7NAR - chains A and N of the 22 polymer chains in the assembly; structure by electron microscopy, 3.00 A resolution.

[Chain A]
Molecule: 16S rRNA
Source organism: Escherichia coli (strain K12)
Sequence (1542 nucleotides; each row starts with the number of its first residue):
     1 AAAUUGAAGAGUUUGAUCAUGGCUCAGAUUGAACGCUGGCGGCAGGCCUA
    51 ACACAUGCAAGUCGAACGGUAACAGGAAGAAGCUUGCUUCUUUGCUGACG
   101 AGUGGCGGACGGGUGAGUAAUGUCUGGGAAACUGCCUGAUGGAGGGGGAU
   151 AACUACUGGAAACGGUAGCUAAUACCGCAUAACGUCGCAAGACCAAAGAG
   201 GGGGACCUUCGGGCCUCUUGCCAUCGGAUGUGCCCAGAUGGGAUUAGCUA
   251 GUAGGUGGGGUAACGGCUCACCUAGGCGACGAUCCCUAGCUGGUCUGAGA
   301 GGAUGACCAGCCACACUGGAACUGAGACACGGUCCAGACUCCUACGGGAG
   351 GCAGCAGUGGGGAAUAUUGCACAAUGGGCGCAAGCCUGAUGCAGCCAUGC
   401 CGCGUGUAUGAAGAAGGCCUUCGGGUUGUAAAGUACUUUCAGCGGGGAGG
   451 AAGGGAGUAAAGUUAAUACCUUUGCUCAUUGACGUUACCCGCAGAAGAAG
   501 CACCGGCUAACUCCGUGCCAGCAGCCXCGGUAAUACGGAGGGUGCAAGCG
   551 UUAAUCGGAAUUACUGGGCGUAAAGCGCACGCAGGCGGUUUGUUAAGUCA
   601 GAUGUGAAAUCCCCGGGCUCAACCUGGGAACUGCAUCUGAUACUGGCAAG
   651 CUUGAGUCUCGUAGAGGGGGGUAGAAUUCCAGGUGUAGCGGUGAAAUGCG
   701 UAGAGAUCUGGAGGAAUACCGGUGGCGAAGGCGGCCCCCUGGACGAAGAC
   751 UGACGCUCAGGUGCGAAAGCGUGGGGAGCAAACAGGAUUAGAUACCCUGG
   801 UAGUCCACGCCGUAAACGAUGUCGACUUGGAGGUUGUGCCCUUGAGGCGU
   851 GGCUUCCGGAGCUAACGCGUUAAGUCGACCGCCUGGGGAGUACGGCCGCA
   901 AGGUUAAAACUCAAAUGAAUUGACGGGGGCCCGCACAAGCGGUGGAGCAU
   951 GUGGUUUAAUUCGAUGXAACGCGAAGAACCUUACCUGGUCUUGACAUCCA
  1001 CGGAAGUUUUCAGAGAUGAGAAUGUGCCUUCGGGAACCGUGAGACAGGUG
  1051 CUGCAUGGCUGUCGUCAGCUCGUGUUGUGAAAUGUUGGGUUAAGUCCCGC
  1101 AACGAGCGCAACCCUUAUCCUUUGUUGCCAGCGGUCCGGCCGGGAACUCA
  1151 AAGGAGACUGCCAGUGAUAAACUGGAGGAAGGUGGGGAUGACGUCAAGUC
  1201 AUCAUGGCCCUUACGACCAGGGCUACACACGUGCUACAAUGGCGCAUACA
  1251 AAGAGAAGCGACCUCGCGAGAGCAAGCGGACCUCAUAAAGUGCGUCGUAG
  1301 UCCGGAUUGGAGUCUGCAACUCGACUCCAUGAAGUCGGAAUCGCUAGUAA
  1351 UCGUGGAUCAGAAUGCCACGGUGAAUACGUUCCCGGGCCUUGUACACACC
  1401 GCCCGUXACACCAUGGGAGUGGGUUGCAAAAGAAGUAGGUAGCUUAACCU
  1451 UCGGGAGGGCGCUUACCACUUUGUGAUUCAUGACUGGGGUGAAGUCGUAA
  1501 CAAGGUAACCGUAGGGGAACCUGCGGUUGGAUCACCUCCUUA
Disordered / not traced: 1535-1542
Modified residues: PSU (pseudouridine-5'-monophosphate) at position 516, G7M (N7-methyl-guanosine-5'-monophosphate) at position 527, 2MG (2N-methylguanosine-5'-monophosphate) at position 966, 5MC (5-methylcytidine-5'-monophosphate) at position 967, 2MG (2N-methylguanosine-5'-monophosphate) at position 1207, 4OC (4n,o2'-methylcytidine-5'-monophosphate) at position 1402, 5MC (5-methylcytidine-5'-monophosphate) at position 1407, UR3 (3-methyluridine-5'-monophoshate) at position 1498, 2MG (2N-methylguanosine-5'-monophosphate) at position 1516, MA6 (6N-dimethyladenosine-5'-monophoshate) at position 1518, MA6 (6N-dimethyladenosine-5'-monophoshate) at position 1519
Bound ions: Mg2+ site 1 near G21 (its only coordinating residue here); Mg2+ site 2: C48, U49, G115; Mg2+ site 3 near A53 (its only coordinating residue here); Mg2+ site 4: A59, C386, U387; Mg2+ site 5 near G100 (its only coordinating residue here); Mg2+ site 6: A109, G331; Mg2+ site 7 near G111 (its only coordinating residue here); Mg2+ site 8: A116, G117, G289; Mg2+ site 9: G145, A197; Mg2+ site 10: A174, C175; Mg2+ site 11: G299, G558; Mg2+ site 12 near C328 (its only coordinating residue here); 43 more Mg2+ sites not listed

[Chain N]
Protein: 30S ribosomal protein S14
Source organism: Escherichia coli (strain K12)
UniProt: P0AG59 (RS14_ECOLI); residue numbers follow UniProt; this construct covers 1-101
Chain sequence (101 residues; numbered 1 to 101; the number before each row is that of its first residue):
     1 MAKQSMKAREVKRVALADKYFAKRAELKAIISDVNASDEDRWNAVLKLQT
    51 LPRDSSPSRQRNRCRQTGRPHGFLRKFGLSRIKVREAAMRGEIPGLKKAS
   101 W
Disordered / not traced: 1

[Interface between chain A and chain N]
Pairs across the interface (77):
  G973(A) with Arg-69(N), sugar contact; Arg-81(N), hydrogen bond to the phosphate
  A974(A) with Arg-69(N), salt bridge to the phosphate; His-71(N), hydrogen bond to the sugar; Arg-81(N), salt bridge to the phosphate
  A975(A) with Gly-72(N), sugar contact
  G976(A) with His-71(N), salt bridge to the phosphate; Gly-72(N), hydrogen bond to the phosphate
  A977(A) with Arg-61(N), salt bridge to the phosphate; His-71(N), phosphate contact
  C979(A) with Arg-53(N), sugar contact; Ser-58(N), hydrogen bond to the base; Arg-59(N), hydrogen bond to the base
  C980(A) with Arg-13(N), hydrogen bond to the phosphate; Arg-59(N), hydrogen bond to the sugar
  U981(A) with Arg-9(N), salt bridge to the phosphate; Arg-13(N), salt bridge to the phosphate; Arg-61(N), hydrogen bond to the sugar; Arg-63(N), hydrogen bond to the phosphate
  U982(A) with Arg-63(N), salt bridge to the phosphate; Pro-70(N), phosphate contact
  A983(A) with Met-6(N), phosphate contact; Arg-9(N), salt bridge to the phosphate
  A994(A) with Ser-5(N), base contact; Ala-8(N), sugar contact
  C995(A) with Ala-8(N), sugar contact
  U1007(A) with Lys-19(N), salt bridge to the phosphate
  G1047(A) with Gln-4(N), phosphate contact
  G1048(A) with Lys-3(N), phosphate contact; Gln-4(N), hydrogen bond to the phosphate
  U1049(A) with Ala-2(N), base contact; Lys-3(N), phosphate contact
  C1059(A) with Arg-85(N), hydrogen bond to the phosphate
  U1060(A) with Arg-85(N), salt bridge to the phosphate
  C1114(A) with Ser-100(N), hydrogen bond to the sugar
  U1115(A) with Ser-100(N), sugar contact; Trp-101(N), hydrogen bond to the sugar
  G1186(A) with Ser-100(N), base contact; Trp-101(N), base contact
  G1187(A) with Ser-100(N), hydrogen bond to the base
  A1188(A) with Lys-98(N), hydrogen bond to the phosphate; Ser-100(N), hydrogen bond to the sugar
  U1189(A) with Lys-98(N), salt bridge to the phosphate
  U1202(A) with Thr-67(N), hydrogen bond to the sugar; Arg-69(N), hydrogen bond to the sugar; Ile-82(N), base contact; Lys-83(N), base contact
  C1203(A) with Ala-2(N), phosphate contact; Thr-67(N), sugar contact
  A1216(A) with Lys-3(N), salt bridge to the phosphate; Ser-5(N), hydrogen bond to the phosphate
  C1217(A) with Ser-5(N), phosphate contact; Arg-9(N), salt bridge to the phosphate
  C1218(A) with Lys-12(N), salt bridge to the phosphate
  A1219(A) with Arg-53(N), hydrogen bond to the phosphate; Arg-59(N), salt bridge to the phosphate
  G1220(A) with Arg-53(N), salt bridge to the phosphate
  A1257(A) with Phe-21(N), base contact
  G1316(A) with Lys-28(N), salt bridge to the phosphate
  C1317(A) with Arg-24(N), salt bridge to the phosphate; Lys-28(N), salt bridge to the phosphate; Leu-48(N), sugar contact; Gln-49(N), sugar contact; Arg-53(N), hydrogen bond to the base; Ser-56(N), phosphate contact; Pro-57(N), phosphate contact; Arg-59(N), base contact
  U1358(A) with Phe-73(N), sugar contact; Leu-74(N), phosphate contact; Arg-75(N), hydrogen bond to the phosphate
  C1359(A) with Asn-62(N), phosphate contact; Phe-73(N), phosphate contact; Arg-75(N), salt bridge to the phosphate
  A1360(A) with Ser-58(N), hydrogen bond to the base; Arg-75(N), salt bridge to the phosphate
  A1368(A) with Trp-101(N), phosphate contact
  C1369(A) with Trp-101(N), hydrogen bond to the phosphate
Interface residues without a listed pair, chain A (43 interface residues in all): G1006, U1009, G1272, A1357
Interface residues without a listed pair, chain N (41 interface residues in all): Lys-23, Val-34, Gln-60

[Summary]
43 residues of chain A face 41 of chain N across their interface, with 24 hydrogen bonds and 21 salt bridges.
Polar pairs include C979(A)/Ser-58(N), C979(A)/Arg-59(N) and G1187(A)/Ser-100(N). C48(A), U49(A) and G115(A)
coordinate Mg2+ site 2. A59(A), C386(A) and U387(A) coordinate Mg2+ site 4.
Chain A is 16S rRNA and chain N is 30S ribosomal protein S14, both from Escherichia coli (strain K12); the
structure, Complete Bacterial 30S ribosomal subunit assembly complex state F (+RsgA)(Consensus Refinement),
was determined by electron microscopy together with 7AF3, 7AF5, 7AF8, 7AFA, 7AFD, 7AFH and 17 further entries
from the same study.
